1WAL - chain A; structure by X-ray diffraction, 2.27 A resolution.

[Chain A]
Molecule: Protein (3-isopropylmalate dehydrogenase)
Source organism: Thermus thermophilus
UniProtKB: P61495 (LEU3_THETH); numbering as in UniProt (aligned over 1-345)
Sequence (345 residues; each row starts with the number of its first residue):
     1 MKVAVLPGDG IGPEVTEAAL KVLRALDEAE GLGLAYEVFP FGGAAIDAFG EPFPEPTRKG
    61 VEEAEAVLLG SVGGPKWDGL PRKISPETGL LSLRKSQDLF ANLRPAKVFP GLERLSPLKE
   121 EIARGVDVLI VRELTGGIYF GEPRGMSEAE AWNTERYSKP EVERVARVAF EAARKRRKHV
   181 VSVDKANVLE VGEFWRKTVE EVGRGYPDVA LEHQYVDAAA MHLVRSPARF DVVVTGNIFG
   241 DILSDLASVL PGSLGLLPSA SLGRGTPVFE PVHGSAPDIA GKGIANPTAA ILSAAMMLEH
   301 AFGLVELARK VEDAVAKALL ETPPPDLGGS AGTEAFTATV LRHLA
Construct notes: engineered mutation A219 (Met in P61495)
Swiss-Prot annotation at these positions:
  - binding site (NAD(+)): G274 to N286
  - binding site (substrate): R94, R104, R132, D217
  - binding site (Mg(2+)): D217, D241, D245
  - site (Important for catalysis): Y139, K185

[Overview]
From UniProt: 13 NAD+-binding residues, 4 substrate-binding residues and 3 Mg2+-binding residues.
Chain A is Protein (3-isopropylmalate dehydrogenase) (Thermus thermophilus); the structure, 3-isopropylmalate
dehydrogenase (ipmdh) mutant (m219a)from thermus thermophilus, was determined by X-ray diffraction, deposited
together with 1CM7 and 1CNZ.
